9D3D - chains H and L of the 8 polymer chains in the assembly; structure by electron microscopy, 3.41 A resolution.

# Chain H
Molecule: PGT145 R100aS Heavy Chain
Organism: Homo sapiens
Sequence (244 residues; row label = number of the first residue in the row; note: 2 numbers in that range are skipped by the numbering (no residue carries them; nothing is unmodelled there); a row labelled like 52A-52C holds insertion residues (52A, then the next letters in order)):
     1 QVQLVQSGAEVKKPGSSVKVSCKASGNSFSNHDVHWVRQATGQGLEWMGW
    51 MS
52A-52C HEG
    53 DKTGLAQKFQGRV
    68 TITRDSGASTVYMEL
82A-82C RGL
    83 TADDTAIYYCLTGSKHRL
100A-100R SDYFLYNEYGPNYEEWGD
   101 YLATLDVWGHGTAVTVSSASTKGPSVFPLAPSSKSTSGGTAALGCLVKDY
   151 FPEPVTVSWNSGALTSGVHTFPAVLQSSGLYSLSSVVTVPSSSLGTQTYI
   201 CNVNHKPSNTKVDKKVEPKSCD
Disordered / not traced: 119-222
Modified residues: Tyr-100F (O-sulfo-L-tyrosine; TYS); Tyr-100I (O-sulfo-L-tyrosine; TYS)
Cystine bridges: Cys-22/Cys-92

# Chain L
Molecule: PGT145 Light Chain
Organism: Homo sapiens
Sequence (219 residues; row label = number of the first residue in the row; a row labelled like 27A-27E holds insertion residues (27A, then the next letters in order)):
     1 EVVITQSPLFLPVTPGEAASLSCKCSH
27A-27E SLQHS
    28 TGANYLAWYLQRPGQTPRLLIHLATHRASGVPDRFSGSGSGTDFTLKISR
    78 VESDDVGTYYCMQGLHSPWTFGQGTKVEIKRTVAAPSVFIFPPSDEQLKS
   128 GTASVVCLLNNFYPREAKVQWKVDNALQSGNSQESVTEQDSKDSTYSLSS
   178 TLTLSKADYEKHKVYACEVTHQGLSSPVTKSFNRGEC
Disordered / not traced: 1, 108-214
Cystine bridges: Cys-23/Cys-88

# Chain H / chain L interface
Pairs across the interface (30; chain H residue first):
  His-35(H) / Trp-96(L)
  Val-37(H) / Phe-98(L)  hydrophobic
  Gln-39(H) / Gln-38(L)  hydrogen bond
  Gln-39(H) / Tyr-87(L)
  Gly-44(H) / Tyr-87(L)
  Leu-45(H) / Gln-38(L)
  Leu-45(H) / Pro-44(L)  hydrophobic
  Leu-45(H) / Tyr-87(L)  hydrophobic
  Leu-45(H) / Phe-98(L)  hydrophobic
  Trp-47(H) / Met-89(L)
  Trp-47(H) / Pro-95(L)  hydrophobic
  Trp-47(H) / Trp-96(L)
  Trp-47(H) / Phe-98(L)
  Trp-50(H) / Trp-96(L)
  Ala-58(H) / Pro-95(L)  hydrophobic
  His-98(H) / Tyr-32(L)
  Leu-100(H) / Tyr-32(L)
  Tyr-101(H) / His-27D(L)  hydrogen bond
  Tyr-101(H) / Tyr-32(L)  hydrophobic
  Tyr-101(H) / Gly-91(L)
  Tyr-101(H) / Leu-92(L)
  Leu-102(H) / Tyr-32(L)
  Leu-102(H) / Met-89(L)  hydrophobic
  Leu-102(H) / Gly-91(L)  hydrogen bond (backbone-backbone)
  Leu-102(H) / Trp-96(L)  hydrophobic
  Ala-103(H) / His-49(L)
  Thr-104(H) / His-49(L)
  Leu-105(H) / Tyr-36(L)  hydrogen bond (backbone-side chain)
  Trp-108(H) / Thr-43(L)
  Trp-108(H) / Pro-44(L)  hydrophobic
Also at the interface, not in a pair above, chain H (19 interface residues in all): Glu-46, Leu-57, Asp-100R
Also at the interface, not in a pair above, chain L (17 interface residues in all): Leu-46, Leu-50, Thr-97

# In short
The interface between chain H and chain L involves 19 residues on one side and 17 on the other; the contacts
include 4 hydrogen bonds. Polar contacts include Gln-39(H)/Gln-38(L), Tyr-101(H)/His-27D(L) and
Leu-105(H)/Tyr-36(L).
Chain H is PGT145 R100aS Heavy Chain and chain L is PGT145 Light Chain, both from Homo sapiens; the structure,
Cryo-EM structure of PGT145 R100aS Fab bound to HIV-1 BG505 DS-SOSIP.664 Env trimer, was determined by
electron microscopy, deposited together with 9D1W.
